PDB entry 5XJG | X-ray diffraction, 2.40 A resolution | chains A and C of the 4 polymer chains in the assembly

== Chain A (and C) ==
Protein: Vacuolar protein 8
Source organism: Saccharomyces cerevisiae (strain ATCC 204508 / S288c)
Notes: chain C of this document is another copy of the same molecule, construct and numbering; everything in this record applies to it too
UniProtKB: P39968 (VAC8_YEAST); numbering as in UniProt (aligned over 10-515)
Amino-acid sequence (506 residues; row label = number of the first residue in the row):
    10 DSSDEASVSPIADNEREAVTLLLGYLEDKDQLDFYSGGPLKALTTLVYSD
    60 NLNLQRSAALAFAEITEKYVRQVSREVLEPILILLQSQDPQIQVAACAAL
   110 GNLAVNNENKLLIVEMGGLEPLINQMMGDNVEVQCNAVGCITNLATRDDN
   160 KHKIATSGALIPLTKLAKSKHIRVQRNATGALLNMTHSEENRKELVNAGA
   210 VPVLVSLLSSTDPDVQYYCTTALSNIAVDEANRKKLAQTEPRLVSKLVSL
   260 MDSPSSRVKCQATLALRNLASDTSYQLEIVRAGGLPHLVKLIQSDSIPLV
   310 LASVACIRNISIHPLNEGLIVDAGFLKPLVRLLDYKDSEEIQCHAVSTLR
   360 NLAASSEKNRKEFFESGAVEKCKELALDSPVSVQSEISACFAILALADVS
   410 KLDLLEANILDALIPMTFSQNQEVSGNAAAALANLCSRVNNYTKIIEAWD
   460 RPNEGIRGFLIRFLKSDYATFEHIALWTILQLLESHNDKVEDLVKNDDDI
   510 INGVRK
Not modelled in the structure: 10-18, 35-39, 513-515
Ligand contacts: B3P (2-[3-(2-hydroxy-1,1-dihydroxymethyl-ethylamino)-propylamino]-2-hydroxymethyl-propane-1,3-diol): Glu198, Arg201, Val237, Asp238
UniProt features mapped onto this chain:
  - modified residue (Phosphoserine): Ser11, Ser16
  - cross-link (Glycyl lysine isopeptide (Lys-Gly)): Lys77 (interchain with G-Cter in ubiquitin), Lys515 (interchain with G-Cter in ubiquitin)
  - mutagenesis: Ala51 (A51R: Fails to undergo self-association in the presence of NVJ1 or ATG13), Asn60 (N60R: Fails to support the Cvt pathway, but does not affect the PMN pathway; when associated with R-62), Asn62 (N62R: Does not affect self-association in the presence of NVJ1 but fails to undergo self-association in the presence of ATG13. Fails to support the cvt pathway, but does not affect the PMN pathway ...)
From the paper describing this entry:
  - self-association interface (contacts with another copy of this molecule); pairs are residue here / residue on that copy: Gly47-Glu73 (hydrogen bond), Thr54-Ser66 (hydrogen bond), Leu55-Leu55 (hydrophobic contact), Leu63-Leu63 (hydrophobic contact)
  - mutagenesis - A51R, L55R: abolished binding to Vacuolar protein 8 (chain A)
  - mutagenesis - A51R, L55R: decreased localization to Nvj1p-EGFP
  - mutagenesis - R276E/R317E/R359E: unchanged binding to Vac17p
  - mutagenesis - R276E/R317E/R359E: abolished localization to Atg13p

== How chain A and chain C interact ==
Pairs across the interface (35; chain A residue first):
  Tyr34(A) - Tyr34(C)
  Gln40(A) - Gln40(C)  hydrogen bond
  Gln40(A) - Leu41(C)
  Leu41(A) - Leu41(C)
  Leu41(A) - Phe43(C)
  Leu41(A) - Glu73(C)
  Leu41(A) - Ile74(C)
  Leu41(A) - Lys77(C)
  Leu41(A) - Tyr78(C)  hydrophobic
  Asp42(A) - Leu41(C)
  Phe43(A) - Phe43(C)  hydrophobic
  Phe43(A) - Pro48(C)  hydrophobic
  Phe43(A) - Ile74(C)  hydrophobic
  Gly46(A) - Glu73(C)
  Gly47(A) - Glu73(C)  hydrogen bond (backbone-side chain)
  Pro48(A) - Glu73(C)
  Ala51(A) - Leu52(C)  hydrophobic
  Ala51(A) - Leu55(C)  hydrophobic
  Ala51(A) - Ser66(C)
  Leu52(A) - Ala51(C)  hydrophobic
  Thr54(A) - Leu63(C)
  Thr54(A) - Ser66(C)  hydrogen bond
  Leu55(A) - Ala51(C)  hydrophobic
  Leu55(A) - Leu55(C)  hydrophobic
  Leu63(A) - Thr54(C)
  Leu63(A) - Leu63(C)  hydrophobic
  Ser66(A) - Lys50(C)
  Ser66(A) - Thr54(C)  hydrogen bond
  Glu73(A) - Gly47(C)  hydrogen bond (side chain-backbone)
  Glu73(A) - Pro48(C)
  Lys77(A) - Gln40(C)  hydrogen bond (side chain-backbone)
  Lys77(A) - Leu41(C)
  Lys77(A) - Asp42(C)  hydrogen bond (side chain-backbone)
  Lys77(A) - Phe43(C)
  Tyr78(A) - Gln40(C)
Interface residues without a listed pair, chain A (22 interface residues in all): Leu30, Ser45, Lys50, Ala70, Ile74
Interface residues without a listed pair, chain C (20 interface residues in all): Gly46, Ala70

== In short ==
22 residues of chain A face 20 of chain C across their interface, with 7 hydrogen bonds. Polar pairs include
Gln40(A)-Gln40(C), Gly47(A)-Glu73(C) and Thr54(A)-Ser66(C). Chain A binds compound B3P. The paper reports that
A51R and L55R of chain A abolish binding to Vacuolar protein 8 (chain A); a self-association interface
involving Gly47(A), Thr54(A) and Leu55(A) among others.
Chain A and chain C are both Vacuolar protein 8 (Saccharomyces cerevisiae (strain ATCC 204508 / S288c)); the
structure, Crystal structure of Vac8p bound to Nvj1p, was determined by X-ray diffraction.
